PDB entry 6FWU | X-ray diffraction, 2.35 A resolution | chains A and B

== Chain A (and B) ==
Name: Beta-1,4-galactosyltransferase 1
From: Homo sapiens
Notes: EC 2.4.1.-, 2.4.1.22, 2.4.1.90, 2.4.1.38; chain B of this document is another copy of the same molecule, construct and numbering; everything in this record applies to it too
UniProt: P15291 (B4GT1_HUMAN); residue numbers follow UniProt; this construct covers 126-398
Sequence (273 residues; each row starts with the number of its first residue):
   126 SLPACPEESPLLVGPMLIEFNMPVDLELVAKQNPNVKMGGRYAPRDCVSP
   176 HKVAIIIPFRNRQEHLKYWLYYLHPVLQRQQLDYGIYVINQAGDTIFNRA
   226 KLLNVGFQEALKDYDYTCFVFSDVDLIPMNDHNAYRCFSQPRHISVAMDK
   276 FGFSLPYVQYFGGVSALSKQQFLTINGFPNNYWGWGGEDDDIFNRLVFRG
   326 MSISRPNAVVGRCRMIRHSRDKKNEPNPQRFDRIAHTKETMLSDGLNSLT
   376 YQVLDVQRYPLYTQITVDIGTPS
Disordered / not traced: 345-363, 398 (chain B: 343-363, 398)
Disulfide bonds: Cys130-Cys172, Cys243-Cys262
UniProt features mapped onto this chain:
  - binding site (UDP-alpha-D-galactose): Pro183 to Arg187, Phe222 to Arg224, Val249, Asp250, Trp310, His343 to Asp346
  - binding site (Mn(2+)): Asp250, His343
  - binding site (N-acetyl-D-glucosamine): Gly312 to Asp315, Arg355
  - natural variant: Tyr193 to Ser398 (deletion: In CDG2D), Asn352 (N352S: Protective factor against coronary artery disease)
  - mutagenesis: Tyr282 (Y282G: Reduction in N-acetylglucosamine binding), Tyr285 (Y285F: No change in enzymatic activity), Tyr307 (Y307G: Reduction in N-acetylglucosamine and UDP-galactose binding), Trp308 (W308G: Reduction in N-acetylglucosamine binding), Trp310 (W310G: Reduction in N-acetylglucosamine binding), Met340 (M340H: Favors the closed conformation of the enzyme)
From the paper describing this entry:
  - contacts within the chain: Phe222-Trp310 (hydrophobic contact)
  - conformationally variable residues (loop rearrangement, order/disorder transition, side-chain flip): Ala272 to Gly288, Trp310
  - self-association interface (contacts with another copy of this molecule); pairs are residue here / residue on that copy: Glu313-Arg330 (salt bridge), Val271, Gly277, Phe278, Tyr285, Phe318, Val322, Phe323
  - mutagenesis - D315A, M340E: unchanged binding to Beta-1,4-galactosyltransferase 1 (chain A)
  - mutagenesis - M340H, H343A: abolished binding to Beta-1,4-galactosyltransferase 1 (chain A)
  - mutagenesis - M340H, H343A: unchanged localization

== How chain A and chain B interact ==
Residue-residue contacts (27):
  Val271(A) - Phe278(B)
  Ala272(A) - Phe278(B)  hydrophobic
  Phe276(A) - Phe276(B)
  Gly277(A) - Phe276(B)  hydrogen bond (backbone-backbone)
  Gly277(A) - Gly277(B)
  Gly277(A) - Phe278(B)
  Phe278(A) - Val271(B)
  Phe278(A) - Ala272(B)  hydrophobic
  Phe278(A) - Phe276(B)  hydrogen bond (backbone-backbone)
  Phe278(A) - Gly277(B)  hydrogen bond (backbone-backbone)
  Phe278(A) - Phe278(B)
  Phe278(A) - Ala333(B)  hydrophobic
  Leu280(A) - Arg330(B)
  Tyr285(A) - Tyr285(B)  hydrophobic
  Tyr285(A) - Phe318(B)
  Tyr285(A) - Ile328(B)
  Glu313(A) - Arg330(B)  salt bridge
  Phe318(A) - Phe318(B)  hydrophobic
  Asn319(A) - Val322(B)
  Val322(A) - Asn319(B)
  Val322(A) - Val322(B)  hydrophobic
  Val322(A) - Phe323(B)  hydrophobic
  Phe323(A) - Val322(B)  hydrophobic
  Phe323(A) - Phe323(B)  hydrophobic
  Arg330(A) - Leu280(B)
  Arg330(A) - Glu313(B)  salt bridge
  Ala333(A) - Phe278(B)  hydrophobic
Interface residues without a listed pair, chain A (16 interface residues in all): Pro281, Ile328
Interface residues without a listed pair, chain B (16 interface residues in all): Ser279

== Summary ==
The chain A/chain B interface involves 16 residues from each chain; the contacts include 3 hydrogen bonds and
2 salt bridges. Polar contacts include Glu313(A)-Arg330(B), Gly277(A)-Phe276(B) and Phe278(A)-Phe276(B). The
paper reports that M340H and H343A of chain A abolish binding to Beta-1,4-galactosyltransferase 1 (chain A);
conformational variability at Ala272(A) and Trp310(A); 4 substitutions were tested in all.
Chain A and chain B are both Beta-1,4-galactosyltransferase 1 (Homo sapiens); the structure, Crystal structure
of human wild type beta-1,4-galactosyltransferase-1 (B4GalT1) in apo-closed dimeric form, was determined by
X-ray diffraction together with 6FWT from the same study.
